8UZ2 - chains C and D of the 9 polymer chains in the assembly; structure by electron microscopy, 3.18 A resolution.

== Chain C ==
Protein: Biotin carboxylase
Organism: Escherichia coli
Notes: EC 6.3.4.14
UniProt: P24182 (ACCC_ECOLI); residues 1-446 here = UniProt positions 1-446
Sequence (446 residues; numbered 1 to 446; the number before each row is that of its first residue):
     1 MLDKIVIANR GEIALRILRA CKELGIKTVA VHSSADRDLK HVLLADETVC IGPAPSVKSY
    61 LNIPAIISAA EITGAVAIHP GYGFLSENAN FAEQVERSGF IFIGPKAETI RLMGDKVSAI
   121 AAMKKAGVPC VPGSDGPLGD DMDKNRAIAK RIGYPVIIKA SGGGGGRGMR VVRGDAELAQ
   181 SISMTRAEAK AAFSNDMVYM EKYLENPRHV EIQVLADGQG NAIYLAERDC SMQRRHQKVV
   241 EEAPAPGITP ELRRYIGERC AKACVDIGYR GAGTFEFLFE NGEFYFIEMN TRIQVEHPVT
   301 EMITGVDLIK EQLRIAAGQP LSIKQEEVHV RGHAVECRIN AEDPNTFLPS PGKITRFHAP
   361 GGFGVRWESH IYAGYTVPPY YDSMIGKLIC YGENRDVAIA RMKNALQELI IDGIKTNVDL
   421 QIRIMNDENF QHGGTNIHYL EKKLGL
Metal / ion sites: Mg2+: Glu276, Glu288 (together with ADP)
Ligand contacts: ADP (adenosine-5'-diphosphate): Lys116, Val131, Ile157, Lys159, Gly163, Gly164, Gly165, Gly166, Arg167, Met169, Glu201, Lys202, Tyr203, Leu204, Pro207, His209, Gln233, His236, Glu276, Leu278, Ile287, Glu288, Ile437
UniProt features mapped onto this chain:
  - active site: Arg292
  - binding site (ATP): Lys116, Lys159, Gly165, Gly166, Glu201 to Leu204, His209, His236, Glu276, Glu288
  - binding site (hydrogencarbonate): Lys238, Arg292, Val295, Arg338
  - binding site (Mg(2+)): Glu276, Glu288, Asn290
  - binding site (Mn(2+)): Glu276, Glu288, Asn290
  - binding site (biotin): Arg338
  - mutagenesis: Arg19 (R19E: Loss of homodimerization. No effect on ATP binding), Glu23 (E23R: Loss of homodimerization. No effect on ATP binding), Glu296 (E296A: Severe reduction in catalytic activity), Arg338 (R338A: Severe reduction in catalytic activity), Phe363 (F363A: Loss of homodimerization. No effect on ATP binding), Arg366 (R366E: Loss of homodimerization. No effect on ATP binding)

== Chain D ==
Protein: Acetyl-coenzyme A carboxylase carboxyl transferase subunit beta
Organism: Escherichia coli
Notes: EC 2.1.3.15
UniProt: P0A9Q5 (ACCD_ECOLI); residue numbers follow UniProt; this construct covers 2-285
Sequence (284 residues; row label = number of the first residue in the row):
     2 SWIERIKSNI TPTRKASIPE GVWTKCDSCG QVLYRAELER NLEVCPKCDH HMRMTARNRL
    62 HSLLDEGSLV ELGSELEPKD VLKFRDSKKY KDRLASAQKE TGEKDALVVM KGTLYGMPVV
   122 AAAFEFAFMG GSMGSVVGAR FVRAVEQALE DNCPLICFSA SGGARMQEAL MSLMQMAKTS
   182 AALAKMQERG LPYISVLTDP TMGGVSASFA MLGDLNIAEP KALIGFAGPR VIEQTVREKL
   242 PPGFQRSEFL IEKGAIDMIV RRPEMRLKLA SILAKLMNLP APNP
Metal / ion sites: Zn2+: Cys27, Cys30, Cys46, Cys49
Ligand contacts: acetyl coenzyme A (ACO): Phe127, Met130, Gly131, Ser133, Gly163, Gly164, Ala165, Arg166, Met167, Gln168, Pro201, Met203, Gly204, Gly205, Leu224, Ala228, Gly229, Pro230, Val232

== Interface between chain C and chain D ==
Pairs across the interface (31):
  Asp3(C) with Arg15(D), salt bridge
  Lys4(C) with Arg15(D)
  Lys40(C) with Trp3(D)
  Val42(C) with Arg6(D), hydrogen bond (backbone-side chain)
  Leu43(C) with Trp3(D); Arg6(D)
  Leu44(C) with Trp3(D), hydrophobic
  Ala45(C) with Arg6(D), hydrogen bond (backbone-side chain)
  Asp46(C) with Arg6(D), hydrogen bond (backbone-side chain)
  Glu47(C) with Ile11(D)
  Thr48(C) with Arg6(D)
  Val49(C) with Ile11(D), hydrophobic
  Pro64(C) with Val33(D)
  Glu71(C) with Ala17(D); Ile19(D)
  Ile72(C) with Ile11(D), hydrophobic; Arg15(D)
  Thr73(C) with Arg15(D)
  Gly74(C) with Arg15(D), hydrogen bond (backbone-side chain); Lys16(D)
  Gln94(C) with Trp24(D); Tyr35(D)
  Arg97(C) with Pro20(D); Val23(D); Tyr35(D)
  Ser98(C) with Ser18(D); Ile19(D); Pro20(D); Trp24(D), hydrogen bond
  Tyr372(C) with Trp3(D), hydrophobic; Ile4(D), hydrophobic
Also at the interface, not in a pair above, chain C (24 interface residues in all): Arg37, Ile63, Ile67, Glu93
Also at the interface, not in a pair above, chain D (15 interface residues in all): Lys8

== Overview ==
Chain C and chain D form an interface of 24 and 15 residues respectively, with 5 hydrogen bonds and 1 salt
bridge. Polar pairs include Asp3(C)-Arg15(D), Val42(C)-Arg6(D) and Ala45(C)-Arg6(D). Chain C binds ADP.
Ligands of chain D: acetyl coenzyme A.
Here chain C is Biotin carboxylase and chain D is Acetyl-coenzyme A carboxylase carboxyl transferase subunit
beta, both from Escherichia coli. Entry 8UZ2 (E. coli acetyl-CoA carboxylase, narrow helical local
reconstruction, 3.18 Angstrom) was determined by electron microscopy.
